PDB entry 9B7H | X-ray diffraction, 3.15 A resolution | chains b and c of the 6 polymer chains in the assembly

Chain b (and c):
Molecule: Hemagglutinin
From: Influenza A virus
Notes: chain c of this document is another copy of the same molecule, construct and numbering; everything in this record applies to it too
UniProtKB: A0FCI1 (A0FCI1_9INFA); residues 330-507 here correspond to UniProt positions 346-523 (UniProt number = residue number + 16)
Chain sequence (182 residues; each row starts with the number of its first residue):
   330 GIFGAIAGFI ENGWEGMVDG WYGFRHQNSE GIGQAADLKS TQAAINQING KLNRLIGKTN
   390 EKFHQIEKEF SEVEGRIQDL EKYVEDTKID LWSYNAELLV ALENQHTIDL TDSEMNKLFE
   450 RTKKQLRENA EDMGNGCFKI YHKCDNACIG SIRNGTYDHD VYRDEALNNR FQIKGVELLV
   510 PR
Not modelled in the structure: 501-511 (chain c: 502-511)
Differences from the reference sequence: expression tag (508-511)
Disulfide bonds: C473-C477

How chain b and chain c interact:
Contacting residue pairs - 48 pairs, chain b then chain c:
  F332(b) - I331(c)
  F332(b) - F332(c)  hydrophobic
  K391(b) - D415(c)  salt bridge
  K391(b) - D419(c)  salt bridge
  H393(b) - D408(c)  salt bridge
  Q394(b) - Y412(c)
  I395(b) - D408(c)
  I395(b) - L409(c)  hydrophobic
  I395(b) - Y412(c)  hydrophobic
  K397(b) - Y412(c)  hydrogen bond
  F399(b) - R405(c)
  E403(b) - R405(c)  salt bridge
  I406(b) - R405(c)
  Q407(b) - R405(c)
  L409(b) - L409(c)  hydrophobic
  E410(b) - R405(c)  salt bridge
  E410(b) - L409(c)
  V413(b) - Y412(c)  hydrophobic
  V413(b) - V413(c)  hydrophobic
  E414(b) - Y412(c)  hydrogen bond
  K417(b) - Y412(c)  hydrogen bond
  K417(b) - T416(c)
  L420(b) - L420(c)  hydrophobic
  W421(b) - L420(c)
  W421(b) - Y423(c)  hydrophobic
  N424(b) - L420(c)
  N424(b) - Y423(c)
  L428(b) - Y423(c)
  L428(b) - L427(c)  hydrophobic
  H435(b) - Q434(c)
  S442(b) - G330(c)
  S442(b) - I331(c)  hydrogen bond (side chain-backbone)
  K446(b) - G330(c)  hydrogen bond (side chain-backbone)
  K446(b) - I331(c)
  K446(b) - G333(c)
  K453(b) - F338(c)
  K453(b) - F448(c)
  K453(b) - D461(c)  salt bridge
  K453(b) - G463(c)
  R456(b) - E460(c)  salt bridge
  R456(b) - D461(c)  hydrogen bond (side chain-backbone)
  R456(b) - M462(c)
  E457(b) - E460(c)
  E457(b) - R499(c)  salt bridge
  R492(b) - E460(c)  salt bridge
  R492(b) - Y470(c)
  R492(b) - R499(c)
  L496(b) - F500(c)  hydrophobic
Other interface residues (no listed pair), chain b (30 interface residues in all): N389, L431, R450
Other interface residues (no listed pair), chain c (28 interface residues in all): G337, N424, L431

In short:
30 residues of chain b and 28 residues of chain c are in contact, with 6 hydrogen bonds and 9 salt bridges.
Among the polar pairs are K391(b)-D415(c), K391(b)-D419(c) and H393(b)-D408(c).
Chain b and chain c are both Hemagglutinin (Influenza A virus); the structure, Crystal structure of the H3
hemagglutinin COBRA TJ2, was determined by X-ray diffraction, deposited together with 9DN2, 9DO2, 9B7G and
9B7I.
